7N84 - chains a and b of the 17 polymer chains in the assembly; structure by electron microscopy, 11.60 A resolution (very low resolution: no residue pairs are listed; an interface is given only as per-side residue counts).

Chain a:
Name: Nucleoporin NUP120
Organism: Saccharomyces cerevisiae
Reference sequence: P35729 (NU120_YEAST); residue numbers follow UniProt; this construct covers 1-1037
Amino-acid sequence (1037 residues; each row starts with the number of its first residue):
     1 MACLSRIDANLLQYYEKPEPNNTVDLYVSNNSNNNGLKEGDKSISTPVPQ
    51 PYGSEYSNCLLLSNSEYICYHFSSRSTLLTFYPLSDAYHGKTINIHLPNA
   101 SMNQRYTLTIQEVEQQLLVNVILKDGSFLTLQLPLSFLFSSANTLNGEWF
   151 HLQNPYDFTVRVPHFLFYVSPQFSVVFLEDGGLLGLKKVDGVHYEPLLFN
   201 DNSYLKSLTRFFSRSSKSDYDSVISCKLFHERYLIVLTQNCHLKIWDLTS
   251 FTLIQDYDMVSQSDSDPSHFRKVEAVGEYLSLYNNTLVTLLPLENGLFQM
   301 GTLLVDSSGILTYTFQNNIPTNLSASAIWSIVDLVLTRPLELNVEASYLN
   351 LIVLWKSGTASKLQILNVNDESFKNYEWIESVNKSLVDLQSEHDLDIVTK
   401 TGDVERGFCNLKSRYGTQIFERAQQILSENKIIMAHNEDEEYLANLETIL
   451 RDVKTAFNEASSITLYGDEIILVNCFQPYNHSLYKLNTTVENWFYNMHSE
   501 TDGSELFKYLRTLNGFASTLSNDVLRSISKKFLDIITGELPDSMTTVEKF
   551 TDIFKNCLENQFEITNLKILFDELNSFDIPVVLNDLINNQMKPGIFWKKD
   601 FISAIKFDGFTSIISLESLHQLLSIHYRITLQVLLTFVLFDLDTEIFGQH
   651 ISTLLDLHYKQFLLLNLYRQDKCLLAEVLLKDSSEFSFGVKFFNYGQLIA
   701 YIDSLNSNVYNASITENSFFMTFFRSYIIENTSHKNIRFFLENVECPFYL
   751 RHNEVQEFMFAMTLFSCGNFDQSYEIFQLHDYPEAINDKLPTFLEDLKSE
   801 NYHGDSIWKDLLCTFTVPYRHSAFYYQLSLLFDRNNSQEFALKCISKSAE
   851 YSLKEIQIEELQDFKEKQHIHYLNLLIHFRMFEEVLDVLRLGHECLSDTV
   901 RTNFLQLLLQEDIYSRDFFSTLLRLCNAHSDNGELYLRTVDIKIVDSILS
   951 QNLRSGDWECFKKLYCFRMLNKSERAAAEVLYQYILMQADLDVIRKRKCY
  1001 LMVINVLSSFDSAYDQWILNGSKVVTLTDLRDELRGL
Unresolved in the structure: 30-52, 306-310, 712-713, 1037
UniProt features mapped onto this chain:
  - region: Leu-131 to Leu-152 (Leucine-zipper 1), Leu-290 to Leu-311 (Leucine-zipper 2)
  - modified residue: Thr-417 (Phosphothreonine)

Chain b:
Name: Nucleoporin NUP85
Organism: Saccharomyces cerevisiae
Reference sequence: P46673 (NUP85_YEAST); numbering as in UniProt (aligned over 1-744)
Amino-acid sequence (744 residues; numbered 1 to 744; the number before each row is that of its first residue):
     1 MTIDDSNRLLMDVDQFDFLDDGTAQLSNNKTDEEEQLYKRDPVSGAILVP
    51 MTVNDQPIEKNGDKMPLKFKLGPLSYQNMAFITAKDKYKLYPVRIPRLDT
   101 SKEFSAYVSGLFEIYRDLGDDRVFNVPTIGVVNSNFAKEHNATVNLAMEA
   151 ILNELEVFIGRVKDQDGRVNRFYELEESLTVLNCLRTMYFILDGQDVEEN
   201 RSEFIESLLNWINRSDGEPDEEYIEQVFSVKDSTAGKKVFETQYFWKLLN
   251 QLVLRGLLSQAIGCIERSDLLPYLSDTCAVSFDAVSDSIELLKQYPKDSS
   301 STFREWKNLVLKLSQAFGSSATDISGELRDYIEDFLLVIGGNQRKILQYS
   351 RTWYESFCGFLLYYIPSLELSAEYLQMSLEANVVDITNDWEQPCVDIISG
   401 KIHSILPVMESLDSCTAAFTAMICEAKGLIENIFEGEKNSDDYSNEDNEM
   451 LEDLFSYRNGMASYMLNSFAFELCSLGDKELWPVAIGLIALSATGTRSAK
   501 KMVIAELLPHYPFVTNDDIEWMLSICVEWRLPEIAKEIYTTLGNQMLSAH
   551 NIIESIANFSRAGKYELVKSYSWLLFEASCMEGQKLDDPVLNAIVSKNSP
   601 AEDDVIIPQDILDCVVTNSMRQTLAPYAVLSQFYELRDREDWGQALRLLL
   651 LLIEFPYLPKHYLVLLVAKFLYPIFLLDDKKLMDEDSVATVIEVIETKWD
   701 DADEKSSNLYETIIEADKSLPSSMATLLKNLRKKLNFKLCQAFM
Unresolved in the structure: 1-46, 127-131, 231-234, 437-450

Interface between chain a and chain b:
At this resolution (12 A) residue pairs are not listed: 22 residues of chain a and 14 of chain b lie at the interface.

Overview:
The interface between chain a and chain b involves 22 residues on one side and 14 on the other.
Here chain a is Nucleoporin NUP120 and chain b is Nucleoporin NUP85, both from Saccharomyces cerevisiae. Entry
7N84 (Double nuclear outer ring from the isolated yeast NPC) was determined by electron microscopy.
